8J9V - chains A and C of the 6 polymer chains in the assembly; structure by electron microscopy, 2.71 A resolution.

[Chain A]
Molecule: DNA topoisomerase 2
Organism: African swine fever virus
UniProtKB: A0A0A1E3Q0 (A0A0A1E3Q0_ASF); numbering as in UniProt (aligned over 1-1192)
Sequence (1197 residues; each row starts with the number of its first residue):
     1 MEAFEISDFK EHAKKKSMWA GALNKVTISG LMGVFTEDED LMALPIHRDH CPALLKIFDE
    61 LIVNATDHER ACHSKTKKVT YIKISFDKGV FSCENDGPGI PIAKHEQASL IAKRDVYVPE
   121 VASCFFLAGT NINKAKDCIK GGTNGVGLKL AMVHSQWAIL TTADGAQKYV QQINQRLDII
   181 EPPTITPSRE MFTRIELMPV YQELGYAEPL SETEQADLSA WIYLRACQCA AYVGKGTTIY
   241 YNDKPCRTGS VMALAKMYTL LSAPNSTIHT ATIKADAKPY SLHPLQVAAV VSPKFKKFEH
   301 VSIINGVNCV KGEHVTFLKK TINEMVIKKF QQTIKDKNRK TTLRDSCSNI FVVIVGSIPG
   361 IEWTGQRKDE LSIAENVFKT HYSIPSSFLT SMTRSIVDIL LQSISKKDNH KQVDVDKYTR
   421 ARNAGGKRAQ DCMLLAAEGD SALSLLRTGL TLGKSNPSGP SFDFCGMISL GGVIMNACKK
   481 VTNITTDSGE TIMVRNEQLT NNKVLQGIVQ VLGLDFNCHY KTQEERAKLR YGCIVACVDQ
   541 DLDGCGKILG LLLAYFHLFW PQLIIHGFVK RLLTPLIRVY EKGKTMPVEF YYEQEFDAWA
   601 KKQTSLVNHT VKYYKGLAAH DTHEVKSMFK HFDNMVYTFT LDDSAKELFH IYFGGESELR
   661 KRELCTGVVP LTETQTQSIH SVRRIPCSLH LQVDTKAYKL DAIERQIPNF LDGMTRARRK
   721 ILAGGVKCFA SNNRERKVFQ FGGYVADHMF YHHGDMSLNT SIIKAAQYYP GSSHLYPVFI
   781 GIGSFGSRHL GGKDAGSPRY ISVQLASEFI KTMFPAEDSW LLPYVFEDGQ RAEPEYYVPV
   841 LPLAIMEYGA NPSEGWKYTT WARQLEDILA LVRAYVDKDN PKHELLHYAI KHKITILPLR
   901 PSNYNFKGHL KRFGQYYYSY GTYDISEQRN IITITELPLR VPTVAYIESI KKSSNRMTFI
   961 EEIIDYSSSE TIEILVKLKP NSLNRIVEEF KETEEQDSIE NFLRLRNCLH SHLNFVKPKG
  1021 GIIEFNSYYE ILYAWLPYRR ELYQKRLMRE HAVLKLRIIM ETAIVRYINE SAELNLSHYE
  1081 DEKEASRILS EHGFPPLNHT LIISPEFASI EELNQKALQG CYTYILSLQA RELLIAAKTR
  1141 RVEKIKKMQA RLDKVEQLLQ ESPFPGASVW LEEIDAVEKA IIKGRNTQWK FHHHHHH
Disordered / not traced: 1-414, 1193-1197
Sequence notes: expression tag (1193-1197)
Metal / ion sites: Mg2+ near Asp541 (its only coordinating residue here)
Residues lining bound ligands: Etoposide (EVP; (5S,5aR,8aR,9R)-9-(4-hydroxy-3,5-dimethoxyphenyl)-8-oxo-5,5a,6,8,8a,9-hexahydrofuro[3',4':6,7]naphtho[2,3-d][1,3]dioxol -5-yl 4,6-O-[(1R)-ethylidene]-beta-D-glucopyranoside): Lys417, Glu438, Gly439, Asp440, Gly471, Gly472, Met756, Thr760
From the paper describing this entry:
  - conformationally variable residues (loop rearrangement, order/disorder transition): Val481 to Met493, Tyr800, Pro852
  - binding site for the 13-nt DNA strand (chain C): Lys480
  - mutagenesis - C72A: decreased catalytic activity
  - catalytic residues: Tyr800

[Chain C]
Molecule: 13-nt DNA strand
Sequence (13 nucleotides; row label = number of the first residue in the row):
     1 GAGGTATGTA GGC

[Chain A / chain C interface]
Residue-residue contacts (30; chain A residue first):
  Glu438(A) with DC13(C), phosphate contact
  Gly472(A) with DC13(C), sugar contact
  Val473(A) with DG12(C), base contact; DC13(C), sugar contact
  Asn496(A) with DT5(C), hydrogen bond to the phosphate
  Glu497(A) with DT5(C), sugar contact; DA6(C), phosphate contact
  Asp543(A) with DG12(C), phosphate contact; DC13(C), sugar contact
  Arg705(A) with DG11(C), phosphate contact; DG12(C), salt bridge to the phosphate
  Gln706(A) with DA10(C), base contact; DG11(C), hydrogen bond to the base
  Thr715(A) with DG11(C), hydrogen bond to the phosphate
  Ala717(A) with DG11(C), phosphate contact; DG12(C), phosphate contact
  Arg718(A) with DG11(C), salt bridge to the phosphate
  Tyr751(A) with DG12(C), hydrogen bond to the phosphate
  His753(A) with DG12(C), salt bridge to the phosphate; DC13(C), salt bridge to the phosphate
  Ser757(A) with DG12(C), phosphate contact
  Ser761(A) with DG11(C), hydrogen bond to the phosphate
  Lys764(A) with DA10(C), phosphate contact
  Lys793(A) with DT9(C), salt bridge to the phosphate
  Ala850(A) with DT9(C), base contact
  Asn851(A) with DT9(C), sugar contact; DA10(C), hydrogen bond to the sugar
  Pro852(A) with DT9(C), base contact; DA10(C), base contact
  Lys857(A) with DT9(C), base contact
Other interface residues (no listed pair), chain A (28 interface residues in all): Lys480, Thr482, Gln498, Ile548, His752, Gly754, Pro942
Other interface residues (no listed pair), chain C (8 interface residues in all): DG8

[In short]
28 residues of chain A face 8 of chain C across their interface; the contacts include 6 hydrogen bonds and 5
salt bridges. Among the polar pairs are Gln706(A)-DG11(C), Asn851(A)-DA10(C) and Asn496(A)-DT5(C). Ligands of
chain A: Etoposide. From the paper: the catalytic residue Tyr800(A); C72A of chain A reduces catalytic
activity.
Chain A is DNA topoisomerase 2 (African swine fever virus) and chain C is a 13-nt DNA strand; the structure,
Cryo-EM structure of the African swine fever virus topoisomerase 2 complexed with Cut02aDNA and etoposide
(EDI-1), was determined by electron microscopy, deposited together with 8J9W and 8J9X.
